2H03 - chain A; structure by X-ray diffraction, 1.65 A resolution.

Chain A:
Protein: Protein tyrosine phosphatase, receptor type, B,
From: Homo sapiens
Notes: EC 3.1.3.48; fragment: catalytic domain, 1676-1970
UniProtKB: Q3MIV7 (Q3MIV7_HUMAN); aligned to UniProt positions 1676-1970 over residues 1676-1970
Sequence (291 residues; row label = number of the first residue in the row; note: 5 numbers in that range are skipped by the numbering (no residue carries them; nothing is unmodelled there)):
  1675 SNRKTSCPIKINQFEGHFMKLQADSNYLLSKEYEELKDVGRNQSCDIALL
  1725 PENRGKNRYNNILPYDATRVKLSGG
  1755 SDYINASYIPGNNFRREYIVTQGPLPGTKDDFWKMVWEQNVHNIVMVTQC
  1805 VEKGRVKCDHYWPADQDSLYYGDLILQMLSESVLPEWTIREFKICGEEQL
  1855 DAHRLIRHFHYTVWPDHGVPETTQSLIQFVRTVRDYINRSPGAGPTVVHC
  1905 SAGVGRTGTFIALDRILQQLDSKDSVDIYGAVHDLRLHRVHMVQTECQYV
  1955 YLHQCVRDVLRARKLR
Disordered / not traced: 1675-1677
Sequence notes: cloning artifact (1675); engineered mutation Gly1748 (Pro1753 in Q3MIV7), Gly1749 (Cys1754 in Q3MIV7)
Metal / ion sites: Mg2+: Asp1827, Glu1851
Ligand contacts: inhibitors (3UN; (4-{4-[(tert-butoxycarbonyl)amino]-2,2-bis(ethoxycarbonyl)butyl}phenyl)sulfamic acid): Tyr1733, Asn1734, Asn1735, Ile1736, Lys1811, Asp1870, His1871, Cys1904, Ser1905, Ala1906, Gly1907, Val1908, Gly1909, Arg1910, His1945, Gln1948

Summary:
Ligands of chain A: inhibitors. Asp1827 and Glu1851 coordinate Mg2+.
Chain A is Protein tyrosine phosphatase, receptor type, B, (Homo sapiens); the structure, Structural studies
of protein tyrosine phosphatase beta catalytic domain in complex with inhibitors, was determined by X-ray
diffraction (same publication as 2H02 and 2H04).
